6SMG - chains A and C of the 4 polymer chains in the assembly; structure by electron microscopy, 3.50 A resolution.

[Chain A]
Protein: Capsid protein VP1
Source organism: Coxsackievirus A10
Notes: EC 3.4.22.29, 3.6.1.15, 3.4.22.28, 2.7.7.48
UniProtKB: Q6JKR9 (Q6JKR9_9ENTO); residues 1-298 here correspond to UniProt positions 565-862 (UniProt number = residue number + 564)
Sequence (298 residues; row label = number of the first residue in the row):
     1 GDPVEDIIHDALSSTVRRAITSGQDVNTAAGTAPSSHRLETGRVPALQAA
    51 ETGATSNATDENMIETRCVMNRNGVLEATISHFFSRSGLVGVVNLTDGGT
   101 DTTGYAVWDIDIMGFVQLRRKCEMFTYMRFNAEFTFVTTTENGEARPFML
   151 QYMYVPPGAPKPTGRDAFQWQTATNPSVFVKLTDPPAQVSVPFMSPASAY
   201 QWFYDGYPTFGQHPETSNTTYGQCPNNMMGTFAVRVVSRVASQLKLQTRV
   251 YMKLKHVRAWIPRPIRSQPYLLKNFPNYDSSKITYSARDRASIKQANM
Not modelled in the structure: 1, 298
Residues lining bound ligands: sphingosine (SPH): Ile110, Asp111, Ile112, Met113, Phe130, Phe134, Phe136, Tyr152, Tyr154, Pro176, Ser177, Val178, Val189, Val191, Met194, Tyr200, Trp202, Asn227, Met228, Met229, Phe232, Met252
What the authors report for this chain:
  - conformationally variable residues (order/disorder transition): Gly211 to Thr219

[Chain C]
Protein: Capsid protein VP3
Source organism: Coxsackievirus A10
Notes: EC 3.4.22.29, 3.6.1.15, 3.4.22.28, 2.7.7.48
UniProtKB: Q6JKR9 (Q6JKR9_9ENTO); residues 1-240 here correspond to UniProt positions 325-564 (UniProt number = residue number + 324)
Sequence (240 residues; each row starts with the number of its first residue):
     1 GLPTELRPGTNQFLTTEDDTAAPILPGFSPTPSIHIPGEVRSLLELCRVE
    51 TILEVNNTTDATGLNRLLIPVSAQNKADELCAAFMVDPGRIGPWQSTLVG
   101 QICRYYTQWSGSLKVTFMFTGSFMATGKMLIAYSPPGSAQPANRETAMLG
   151 THVIWDFGLQSSVSLVIPWISNTHFRTAKTGGNYDYYTAGVVTLWYQTNY
   201 VVPPETPGEAYIIAMGAAQDNFTLKICKDTDEVTQQAVLQ
What the authors report for this chain:
  - conformationally variable residues (order/disorder transition): Thr173 to Gly182

[Chain A / chain C interface]
Residue-residue contacts (147; chain A residue first):
  Ala30(A) with Asp220(C); Asn221(C)
  Ala46(A) with Val163(C); Ser164(C), hydrogen bond (backbone-backbone)
  Leu47(A) with Gln160(C); Ser162(C)
  Gln48(A) with Gln160(C); Ser162(C), hydrogen bond (backbone-backbone); Ser164(C)
  Ala49(A) with Ser162(C), hydrogen bond (backbone-side chain)
  Ala50(A) with Met118(C), hydrophobic; Ser162(C), hydrogen bond (backbone-side chain); Met215(C), hydrophobic
  Glu51(A) with Met118(C); Ser161(C), hydrogen bond
  Thr55(A) with Val49(C); Glu50(C)
  Ser56(A) with Glu50(C), hydrogen bond; Lys114(C); Ser164(C)
  Ala58(A) with Ser164(C); Gln219(C), hydrogen bond (backbone-side chain)
  Thr59(A) with Gln219(C)
  Asp60(A) with Ser112(C), hydrogen bond; Val166(C); Gln219(C)
  Met63(A) with Ser164(C); Val166(C), hydrophobic
  Ile64(A) with Thr151(C); Pro168(C), hydrophobic
  Asn73(A) with Ser110(C), hydrogen bond; Phe175(C); Thr223(C)
  Gly74(A) with Thr223(C), hydrogen bond (backbone-side chain)
  Val75(A) with Leu44(C), hydrophobic; Thr223(C)
  Glu77(A) with Tyr106(C), hydrogen bond (backbone-side chain); Lys225(C); Ile226(C), hydrogen bond (side chain-backbone); Cys227(C)
  Ala78(A) with Ser42(C); Leu43(C), hydrogen bond (backbone-backbone); Leu44(C), hydrophobic; Tyr106(C)
  Thr79(A) with Arg41(C); Ser42(C)
  Ile80(A) with Val40(C); Arg41(C), hydrogen bond (backbone-backbone); Leu43(C), hydrophobic
  Phe83(A) with Leu43(C), hydrophobic; Tyr106(C)
  Arg86(A) with Thr15(C); Thr16(C); Cys227(C)
  Ser87(A) with Thr15(C), hydrogen bond (backbone-backbone)
  Gly114(A) with Gln235(C); Val238(C); Leu239(C), hydrogen bond (backbone-backbone)
  Phe115(A) with Gln235(C); Val238(C), hydrophobic
  Val116(A) with Val233(C), hydrophobic; Gln235(C), hydrogen bond (backbone-side chain); Leu239(C), hydrophobic
  Gln117(A) with Asp229(C)
  Arg119(A) with Leu239(C)
  Arg120(A) with Gln101(C), hydrogen bond; Tyr105(C), hydrogen bond; Thr230(C); Glu232(C); Val233(C)
  Lys121(A) with Tyr105(C)
  Phe125(A) with Val40(C), hydrophobic; Leu43(C), hydrophobic
  Arg129(A) with Thr31(C), hydrogen bond (side chain-backbone); Ser33(C)
  Glu133(A) with Asp19(C); Ala21(C)
  Thr135(A) with Phe13(C)
  Pro185(A) with Asn11(C)
  Gln188(A) with Thr20(C); Ala21(C)
  Val189(A) with Ala21(C); Ala22(C); Ile24(C), hydrophobic
  Ser190(A) with Ala21(C); Ala22(C), hydrogen bond (backbone-backbone); Pro23(C); Ile24(C), hydrogen bond (backbone-backbone)
  Val191(A) with Ile24(C), hydrophobic
  Pro192(A) with Phe28(C), hydrophobic
  Phe193(A) with Phe28(C); Pro30(C)
  Met194(A) with Leu25(C), hydrophobic
  Ser195(A) with Thr31(C), hydrogen bond (backbone-side chain)
  Pro196(A) with Thr31(C)
  Ala197(A) with Thr31(C)
  Ser198(A) with Pro32(C), hydrogen bond (side chain-backbone); Ile34(C)
  Lys253(A) with Glu17(C), hydrogen bond (side chain-backbone); Asp18(C)
  Arg258(A) with Glu39(C), salt bridge
  Ala259(A) with Glu39(C); Val40(C), hydrogen bond (backbone-backbone)
  Trp260(A) with Ile36(C), hydrogen bond (side chain-backbone); Gly38(C); Glu39(C)
  Ile261(A) with Ile36(C), hydrophobic; Pro37(C); Gly38(C), hydrogen bond (backbone-backbone)
  Tyr270(A) with Leu239(C), hydrophobic
  Lys273(A) with Leu239(C)
  Tyr285(A) with Thr62(C); Gly63(C), hydrogen bond (side chain-backbone); Arg66(C)
  Ser286(A) with Glu54(C), hydrogen bond (backbone-side chain); Gln95(C), hydrogen bond (side chain-backbone); Ser96(C); Gln101(C)
  Ala287(A) with Glu54(C), hydrogen bond (backbone-side chain); Asn57(C); Arg66(C), hydrogen bond (backbone-side chain); Gly92(C)
  Arg288(A) with Asn57(C), hydrogen bond (backbone-side chain); Gln95(C)
  Asp289(A) with Asn57(C); Thr59(C); Arg66(C), salt bridge
  Arg290(A) with Val55(C), hydrogen bond (side chain-backbone); Asn57(C), hydrogen bond; Thr58(C); Thr59(C); Ala83(C), hydrogen bond (side chain-backbone); Pro93(C)
  Ser292(A) with Thr58(C)
  Ile293(A) with Thr58(C); Ile69(C), hydrophobic; Ala83(C)
  Lys294(A) with Leu80(C), hydrogen bond (side chain-backbone); Cys81(C); Gln140(C), hydrogen bond (backbone-side chain)
  Gln295(A) with Gln140(C)
  Ala296(A) with Ala83(C); Phe84(C), hydrophobic; Met85(C); Gln140(C); Val191(C), hydrophobic
  Asn297(A) with Met85(C)
Also at the interface, not in a pair above, chain A (85 interface residues in all): Ala29, Val44, Asn71, His82, Ser85, Met113, Met124, Tyr127, Val137, Tyr154, Pro176, Pro186, Ala199, Tyr251, Pro262, Ile265, Leu271, Leu272, Ala291
Also at the interface, not in a pair above, chain C (93 interface residues in all): Leu46, Arg48, Asn56, Pro70, Ala82, Arg90, Ile91, Leu98, Asp156, His174, Leu224, Gln240

[Summary]
85 residues of chain A face 93 of chain C across their interface; the contacts include 39 hydrogen bonds and 2
salt bridges. Polar pairs include Arg258(A)-Glu39(C), Asp289(A)-Arg66(C) and Ala49(A)-Ser162(C). Sphingosine
is bound between chain A and chain C. The paper reports conformational variability at Gly211(A) and Thr173(C).
Chain A is Capsid protein VP1 and chain C is Capsid protein VP3, both from Coxsackievirus A10; the structure,
Structure of Coxsackievirus A10, was determined by electron microscopy together with 6SNB and 6SNW from the
same study.
